Entry 4AW6 (X-ray diffraction, 3.40 A resolution); this record covers chain A.

== Chain A ==
Name: Caax prenyl protease 1 homolog
Source organism: Homo sapiens
Notes: EC 3.4.24.84
UniProtKB: O75844 (FACE1_HUMAN); residue numbers follow UniProt; this construct covers 1-475
Sequence (482 residues; row label = number of the first residue in the row):
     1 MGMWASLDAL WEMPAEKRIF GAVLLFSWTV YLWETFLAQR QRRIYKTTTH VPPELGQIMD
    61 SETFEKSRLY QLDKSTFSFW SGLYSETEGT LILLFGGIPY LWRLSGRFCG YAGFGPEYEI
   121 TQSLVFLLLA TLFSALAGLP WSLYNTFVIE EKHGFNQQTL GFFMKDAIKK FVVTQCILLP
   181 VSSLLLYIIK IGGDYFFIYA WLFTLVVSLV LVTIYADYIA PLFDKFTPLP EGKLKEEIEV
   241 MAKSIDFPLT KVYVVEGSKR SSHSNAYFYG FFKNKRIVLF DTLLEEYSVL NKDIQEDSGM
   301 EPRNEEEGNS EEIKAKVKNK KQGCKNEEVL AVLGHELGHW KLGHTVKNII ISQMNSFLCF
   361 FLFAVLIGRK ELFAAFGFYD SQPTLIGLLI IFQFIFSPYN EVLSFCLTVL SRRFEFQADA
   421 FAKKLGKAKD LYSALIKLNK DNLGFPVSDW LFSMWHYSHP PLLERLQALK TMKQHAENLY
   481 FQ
Disordered / not traced: 1, 108-115, 286-321, 473-482
Differences from the reference sequence: variant Ala137 (Thr in O75844); expression tag (476-482)
Bound ions: Zn2+: His335, His339, Glu415
Small-molecule neighbours: 1,2-diacyl-sn-glycero-3-phosphocholine (PC1): Trp201, Leu202, Leu205, Leu209, Thr213, Phe271, Val346, Ile350, Gln353

== Overview ==
Chain A binds 1,2-diacyl-sn-glycero-3-phosphocholine. His335, His339 and Glu415 form the Zn2+ site.
Chain A is Caax prenyl protease 1 homolog (Homo sapiens); the structure, Crystal structure of the human
nuclear membrane zinc metalloprotease ZMPSTE24 (FACE1), was determined by X-ray diffraction, deposited
together with 2YPT.
